Entry 7T3D (electron microscopy, 3.38 A resolution); this record covers chains A and D of the 18 polymer chains in the assembly.

# Chain A
Name: Hemagglutinin HA1 chain
Organism: Influenza A virus (A/California/04/2009(H1N1))
UniProt: C3W5S1 (C3W5S1_I09A0); the construct lacks a stretch of the UniProt sequence, so the offset changes along the chain: 11-55 = UniProt 18-62; 56-83 = UniProt 64-91; 84-92 = UniProt 93-101; 93-125 = UniProt 103-135; 3 more segments
Sequence (331 residues; row label = number of the first residue in the row; a row labelled like 125A-125C holds insertion residues (125A, then the next letters in order)):
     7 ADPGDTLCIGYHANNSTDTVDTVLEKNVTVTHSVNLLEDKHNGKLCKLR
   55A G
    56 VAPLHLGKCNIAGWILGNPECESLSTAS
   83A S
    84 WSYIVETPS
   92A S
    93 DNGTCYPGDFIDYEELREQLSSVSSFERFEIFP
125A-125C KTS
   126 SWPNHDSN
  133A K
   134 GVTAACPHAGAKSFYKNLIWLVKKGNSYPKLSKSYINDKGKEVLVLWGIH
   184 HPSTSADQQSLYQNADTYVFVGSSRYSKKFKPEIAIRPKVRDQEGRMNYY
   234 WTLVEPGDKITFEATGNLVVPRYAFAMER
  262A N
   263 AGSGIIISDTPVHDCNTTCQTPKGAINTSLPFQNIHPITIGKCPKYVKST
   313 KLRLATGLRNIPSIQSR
Disordered / not traced: 7-9, 326-329
Sequence notes: expression tag (7-10)
Cystine bridges: Cys52-Cys277, Cys64-Cys76, Cys97-Cys139, Cys281-Cys305
Glycans and other covalent adducts: N-acetylglucosamine (NAG) linked to Asn21, Asn33, Asn94, Asn278, Asn289

# Chain D
Name: 2B05 mAb light chain
Organism: Homo sapiens
Sequence (107 residues; each row starts with the number of its first residue):
     1 DIQMTQSPSSLSAFVGDRVTIACQASQDIRIHLNWYQQKPGKAPKLLIYD
    51 ASNLEAGVPSRFSGSGSGTDFTFTISSLQPEDIATYYCQHYHNLPRTFGG
   101 GTKVEIK
Cystine bridges: Cys23-Cys88

# Chain A / chain D interface
Pairs across the interface (11):
  Pro125(A) - Tyr49(D)
  Thr125B(A) - Ala56(D)
  Ser125C(A) - Tyr49(D)  hydrogen bond
  Ser125C(A) - Leu54(D)
  Ser125C(A) - Glu55(D)
  Ser125C(A) - Ala56(D)
  Asp171(A) - Arg30(D)
  Asp171(A) - His32(D)  salt bridge
  Lys172(A) - His32(D)
  Lys172(A) - Tyr91(D)
  Lys172(A) - His92(D)  hydrogen bond (side chain-backbone)
Interface residues without a listed pair, chain A (6 interface residues in all): Ser126

# Summary
The interface between chain A and chain D involves 6 residues on one side and 8 on the other; the contacts
include 2 hydrogen bonds and 1 salt bridge. Polar contacts include Asp171(A)-His32(D), Ser125C(A)-Tyr49(D) and
Lys172(A)-His92(D).
Here chain A is Hemagglutinin HA1 chain (Influenza A virus (A/California/04/2009(H1N1))) and chain D is 2B05
mAb light chain (Homo sapiens). Entry 7T3D (CryoEM map of anchor 222-1C06 Fab and lateral patch 2B05 Fab
binding H1 HA) was determined by electron microscopy.
